Entry 3V4A (X-ray diffraction, 1.95 A resolution); this record covers chains A and B.

[Chain A]
Protein: Androgen receptor
Source organism: Homo sapiens
UniProt: P10275 (ANDR_HUMAN); residues 671-919 here = UniProt positions 671-919
Sequence (249 residues; row label = number of the first residue in the row):
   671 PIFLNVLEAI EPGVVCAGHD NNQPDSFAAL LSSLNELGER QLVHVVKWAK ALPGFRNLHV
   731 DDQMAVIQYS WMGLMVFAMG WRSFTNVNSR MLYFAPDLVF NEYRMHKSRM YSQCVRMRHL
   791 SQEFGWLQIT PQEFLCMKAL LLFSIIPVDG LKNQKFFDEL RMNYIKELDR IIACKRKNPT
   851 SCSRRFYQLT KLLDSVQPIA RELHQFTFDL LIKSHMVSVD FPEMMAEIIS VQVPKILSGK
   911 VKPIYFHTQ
Disordered / not traced: 845-849
Ligand contacts: PK1 ((5R)-3-(3,4-dichlorophenyl)-5-(4-hydroxyphenyl)-1,5-dimethyl-2-thioxoimidazolidin-4-one): Leu-701, Leu-704, Asn-705, Leu-707, Gly-708, Trp-741, Met-742, Met-745, Val-746, Met-749, Arg-752, Phe-764, Met-780, Leu-873, His-874, Thr-877, Met-895, Ile-899, Val-903
Curated features (UniProtKB/Swiss-Prot):
  - natural variant: Val-685 (V685I: In AIS), Leu-701 (L701M: In AIS), Ser-703 (S703A: In AIS), Val-716 (V716M: In prostate cancer), Arg-752 (W752R: In AIS; this construct carries the variant), Phe-813 (L813F: In AIS; this construct carries the variant), Ile-842 (I842S: In PAIS), Arg-855 (R855K: In PAIS), Leu-881 (L881Q: In prostate cancer), Val-887 (M887V: In AIS; this construct carries the variant), Ile-899 (I899T: In AIS)

[Chain B]
Protein: Androgen receptor
UniProt: P10275 (ANDR_HUMAN); residues 1-11 here correspond to UniProt positions 21-31 (UniProt number = residue number + 20)
Sequence (11 residues; row label = number of the first residue in the row):
     1 GAFQNLFQSV R

[How chain A and chain B interact]
Pairs across the interface - 20 pairs, chain A then chain B:
  Val-716(A) with Phe-3(B), hydrophobic; Val-10(B), hydrophobic
  Lys-717(A) with Arg-11(B)
  Lys-720(A) with Phe-7(B), hydrogen bond (side chain-backbone); Val-10(B), hydrogen bond (side chain-backbone)
  Arg-726(A) with Arg-11(B), hydrogen bond (side chain-backbone)
  Val-730(A) with Phe-7(B), hydrophobic
  Gln-733(A) with Phe-7(B)
  Met-734(A) with Phe-3(B); Gln-4(B); Phe-7(B), hydrophobic
  Ile-737(A) with Phe-3(B), hydrophobic; Phe-7(B), hydrophobic
  Gln-738(A) with Phe-3(B)
  Met-894(A) with Ala-2(B); Phe-3(B), hydrophobic; Leu-6(B), hydrophobic
  Glu-897(A) with Gly-1(B); Ala-2(B), hydrogen bond (side chain-backbone); Phe-3(B), hydrogen bond (side chain-backbone)
Other interface residues (no listed pair), chain A (15 interface residues in all): Leu-712, Val-713, Glu-893, Ile-898

[Overview]
15 residues of chain A face 8 of chain B across their interface; the contacts include 5 hydrogen bonds. Polar
contacts include Lys-720(A)/Phe-7(B), Lys-720(A)/Val-10(B) and Arg-726(A)/Arg-11(B). Chain A binds compound
PK1.
Chain A is Androgen receptor (Homo sapiens) and chain B is Androgen receptor; the structure, Structure of ar
lbd with activator peptide and sarm inhibitor 2, was determined by X-ray diffraction, deposited together with
3V49.
